7CTT - chains C and D of the 6 polymer chains in the assembly; structure by electron microscopy, 3.20 A resolution.

# Chain C
Protein: Non-structural protein 7
Organism: Severe acute respiratory syndrome coronavirus 2
UniProtKB: P0DTD1 (R1AB_SARS2); residues 1-83 here correspond to UniProt positions 3860-3942 (UniProt number = residue number + 3859)
Chain sequence (83 residues; row label = number of the first residue in the row):
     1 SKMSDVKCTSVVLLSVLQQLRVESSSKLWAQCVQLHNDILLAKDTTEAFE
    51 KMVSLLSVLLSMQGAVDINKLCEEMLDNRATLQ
Not modelled in the structure: 1, 65-83
Curated features (UniProtKB/Swiss-Prot):
  - site: Q83 (Cleavage)

# Chain D
Protein: Non-structural protein 8
Organism: Severe acute respiratory syndrome coronavirus 2
UniProtKB: P0DTD1 (R1AB_SARS2); residues 1-198 here correspond to UniProt positions 3943-4140 (UniProt number = residue number + 3942)
Chain sequence (198 residues; each row starts with the number of its first residue):
     1 AIASEFSSLPSYAAFATAQEAYEQAVANGDSEVVLKKLKKSLNVAKSEFD
    51 RDAAMQRKLEKMADQAMTQMYKQARSEDKRAKVTSAMQTMLFTMLRKLDN
   101 DALNNIINNARDGCVPLNIIPLTTAAKLMVVIPDYNTYKNTCDGTTFTYA
   151 SALWEIQQVVDADSKIVQLSEISMDNSPNLAWPLIVTALRANSAVKLQ
Not modelled in the structure: 1-83, 112-198
Curated features (UniProtKB/Swiss-Prot):
  - site: Q198 (Cleavage)

# How chain C and chain D interact
Residue-residue contacts - 19 pairs, chain C then chain D:
  K2(C) - L98(D)
  D5(C) - K97(D)  salt bridge
  T9(C) - L91(D)
  T9(C) - M94(D)
  T9(C) - L95(D)
  T9(C) - L98(D)
  V12(C) - M90(D)  hydrophobic
  V12(C) - M94(D)  hydrophobic
  L13(C) - L91(D)  hydrophobic
  V16(C) - Q88(D)
  Q19(C) - T84(D)
  Q19(C) - M87(D)
  F49(C) - N100(D)
  V53(C) - L103(D)  hydrophobic
  L56(C) - L95(D)  hydrophobic
  L56(C) - L103(D)  hydrophobic
  L59(C) - L91(D)  hydrophobic
  L60(C) - I106(D)  hydrophobic
  L60(C) - A110(D)  hydrophobic
Other interface residues (no listed pair), chain C (15 interface residues in all): V6, C8, M52
Other interface residues (no listed pair), chain D (14 interface residues in all): A102

# Summary
15 residues of chain C face 14 of chain D across their interface; the contacts include 1 salt bridge. Its one
salt-bridged contact is D5(C)-K97(D).
Here chain C is Non-structural protein 7 and chain D is Non-structural protein 8, both from Severe acute
respiratory syndrome coronavirus 2. Entry 7CTT (Cryo-EM structure of Favipiravir bound to replicating
polymerase complex of SARS-CoV-2 in the pre-catalytic state) was determined by electron microscopy.
